PDB entry 5EM9 | X-ray diffraction, 1.60 A resolution | chains A and B

Chain A:
Molecule: Sorting nexin-27
Source organism: Rattus norvegicus
Notes: fragment: PDZ domain
UniProtKB: Q8K4V4 (SNX27_RAT); numbering as in UniProt (aligned over 39-133)
Sequence (101 residues; each row starts with the number of its first residue):
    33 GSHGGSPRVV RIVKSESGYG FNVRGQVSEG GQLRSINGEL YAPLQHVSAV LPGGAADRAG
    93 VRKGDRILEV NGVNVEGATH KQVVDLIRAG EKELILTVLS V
Disordered / not traced: 33-37
Sequence notes: expression tag (33-38)

Chain B:
Molecule: Sep-leu-glu-ser-cys-phe
Sequence (8 residues; row label = number of the first residue in the row):
   380 PESLESCF
Disordered / not traced: 380-381
Modified / non-standard residues: S382 (phosphoserine; SEP)

Chain A / chain B interface:
Residue-residue contacts - 27 pairs, chain A then chain B:
  G50(A) - F387(B)
  Y51(A) - F387(B)  hydrogen bond (backbone-backbone)
  G52(A) - F387(B)  hydrogen bond (backbone-backbone)
  F53(A) - C386(B)
  F53(A) - F387(B)  hydrogen bond (backbone-backbone)
  N54(A) - E384(B)  hydrogen bond
  N54(A) - S385(B)
  N54(A) - C386(B)
  V55(A) - L383(B)
  V55(A) - E384(B)
  V55(A) - S385(B)  hydrogen bond (backbone-backbone)
  V55(A) - F387(B)  hydrophobic
  R56(A) - S382(B)
  R56(A) - L383(B)
  R56(A) - E384(B)  salt bridge
  G57(A) - S382(B)
  G57(A) - L383(B)  hydrogen bond (backbone-backbone)
  V59(A) - L383(B)  hydrophobic
  S80(A) - E384(B)  hydrogen bond
  H112(A) - L383(B)  hydrogen bond (side chain-backbone)
  H112(A) - E384(B)
  H112(A) - S385(B)  hydrogen bond
  V116(A) - S385(B)
  V116(A) - F387(B)  hydrophobic
  I119(A) - F387(B)  hydrophobic
  R120(A) - C386(B)  hydrogen bond (side chain-backbone)
  R120(A) - F387(B)
Interface residues without a listed pair, chain A (15 interface residues in all): S49

Summary:
15 residues of chain A face 6 of chain B across their interface, with 10 hydrogen bonds and 1 salt bridge.
Polar contacts include R56(A)-E384(B), Y51(A)-F387(B) and N54(A)-E384(B).
Chain A is Sorting nexin-27 (Rattus norvegicus) and chain B is Sep-leu-glu-ser-cys-phe; the structure, Crystal
structure of the SNX27 PDZ domain bound to the phosphorylated C-terminal 5HT4(a)R PDZ binding motif, was
determined by X-ray diffraction (same publication as 5ELQ and 5EMA).
